Entry 7UWC (electron microscopy, 4.00 A resolution); this record covers chains B and C of the 31 polymer chains in the assembly.

[Chain B]
Name: V-type proton ATPase subunit B2
Organism: Citrus limon
UniProtKB: A0A067FXK2 (A0A067FXK2_CITSI); numbering as in UniProt (aligned over 1-488)
Sequence (488 residues; each row starts with the number of its first residue):
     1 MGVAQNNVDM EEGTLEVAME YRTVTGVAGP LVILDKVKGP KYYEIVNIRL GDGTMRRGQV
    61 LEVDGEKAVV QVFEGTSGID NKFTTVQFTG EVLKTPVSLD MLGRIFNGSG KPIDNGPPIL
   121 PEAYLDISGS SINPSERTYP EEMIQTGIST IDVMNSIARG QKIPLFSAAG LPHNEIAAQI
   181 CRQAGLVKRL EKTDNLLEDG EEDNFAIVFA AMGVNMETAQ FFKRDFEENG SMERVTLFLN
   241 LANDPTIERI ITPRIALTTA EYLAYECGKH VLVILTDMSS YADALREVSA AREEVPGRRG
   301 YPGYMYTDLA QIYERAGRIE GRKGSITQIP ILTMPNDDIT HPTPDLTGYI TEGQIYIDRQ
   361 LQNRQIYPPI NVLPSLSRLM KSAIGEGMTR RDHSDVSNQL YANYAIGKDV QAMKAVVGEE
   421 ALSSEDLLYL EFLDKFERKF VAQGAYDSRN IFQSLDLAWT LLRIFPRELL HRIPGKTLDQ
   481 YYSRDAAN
Unresolved in the structure: 1-14, 193-202, 485-488

[Chain C]
Name: V-type proton ATPase catalytic subunit A
Organism: Citrus limon
Notes: EC 7.1.2.2
UniProtKB: Q9SM09 (VATA_CITUN); residue numbers follow UniProt; this construct covers 1-623
Sequence (623 residues; row label = number of the first residue in the row):
     1 MPSVYGARLT TFEDEEKESE YGYVRKVSGP VVIADGMNGA AMYELVRVGH DNLIGEIIRL
    61 EGDSATIQVY EETAGLMVND PVLRTHKPLS VELGPGILGN IFDGIQRPLK TIAIRSGDVY
   121 IPRGVSVPAL DKDTLWEFQP KKIGEGDLLT GGDLYATVFE NSLMQHHVAL PPDAMGKVTY
   181 VAPAGQYSLK DTVLELEFQG VKKSFTMLQA WPVRTPRPVS SKLAADTPLL TGQRVLDALF
   241 PSVLGGTCAI PGAFGCGKTV ISQALSKYSN SDTVVYVGCG ERGNEMAEVL MDFPQLTMTL
   301 PDGREESVMK RTTLVANTSN MPVAAREASI YTGITIAEYF RDMGYNVSMM ADSTSRWAEA
   361 LREISGRLAE MPADSGYPAY LAARLASFYE RAGKVKCLGG PERTGSVTIV GAVSPPGGDF
   421 SDPVTSATLS IVQVFWGLDK KLAQRKHFPS VNWLISYSKY STALESFYEQ FDPDFINIRT
   481 KAREVLQRED DLNEIVQLVG KDALAEGDKI TLETAKLLRE DYLAQNAFTP YDKFCPFYKS
   541 VWMMRNIIHF YNLANQAVEK GAGMDGQKIT YTLIKHRLGD LFYRLVSQKF EDPAEGEPAL
   601 VAKFKKLHED LTAGFRALED ETR
Unresolved in the structure: 1-20
UniProt features mapped onto this chain:
  - binding site (ATP): Gly252 to Thr259

[Chain B / chain C interface]
Residue-residue contacts - 32 pairs, chain B then chain C:
  Gly26(B) with Leu60(C)
  Val27(B) with Met42(C), hydrophobic; Arg59(C); Leu60(C), hydrogen bond (backbone-backbone)
  Thr76(B) with Met42(C)
  Ser77(B) with Tyr43(C)
  Gly78(B) with Ala41(C); Met42(C)
  Ile79(B) with Ala41(C); Met42(C), hydrogen bond (backbone-backbone)
  Asp80(B) with Ala41(C)
  Ala169(B) with Leu429(C)
  Gly170(B) with Tyr457(C)
  Glu217(B) with Gln433(C)
  Thr218(B) with Gln433(C)
  Ala242(B) with Ala386(C)
  Asn243(B) with Glu390(C)
  Glu287(B) with Ala379(C)
  Ala290(B) with Met371(C); Ala379(C), hydrophobic
  Gly300(B) with Asp374(C)
  Asn363(B) with Leu454(C); Arg483(C), hydrogen bond; Gln487(C), hydrogen bond
  Gln365(B) with Thr480(C); Arg483(C)
  Ala415(B) with Ile495(C); Ala503(C)
  Val416(B) with Ile495(C), hydrophobic; Val499(C), hydrophobic; Ala503(C)
  Gly418(B) with Ala503(C)
Also at the interface, not in a pair above, chain B (35 interface residues in all): Thr25, Ala28, Gly29, Asn81, Lys82, Asn215, Thr246, Arg286, Glu293, Pro296, Arg299, Gln360, Arg364, Val417
Also at the interface, not in a pair above, chain C (29 interface residues in all): Asn38, Gly39, Ala40, Glu61, Pro372, Ala383, Ile431, Tyr460, Glu484

[Overview]
35 residues of chain B face 29 of chain C across their interface; the contacts include 4 hydrogen bonds. Among
the polar pairs are Asn363(B)-Arg483(C), Asn363(B)-Gln487(C) and Val27(B)-Leu60(C). UniProt lists 8
ATP-binding residues on chain C.
Here chain B is V-type proton ATPase subunit B2 and chain C is V-type proton ATPase catalytic subunit A, both
from Citrus limon. Entry 7UWC (Citrus V-ATPase State 2, H in contact with subunit a) was determined by
electron microscopy, deposited together with 7UW9, 7UWA, 7UWB and 7UWD.
